5WMN - chains A and B of the 3 polymer chains in the assembly; structure by X-ray diffraction, 1.82 A resolution.

# Chain A
Protein: HLA class I histocompatibility antigen, B-7 alpha chain
Source organism: Homo sapiens
UniProt: P01889 (1B07_HUMAN); residues 1-276 here correspond to UniProt positions 25-300 (UniProt number = residue number + 24)
Chain sequence (276 residues; row label = number of the first residue in the row):
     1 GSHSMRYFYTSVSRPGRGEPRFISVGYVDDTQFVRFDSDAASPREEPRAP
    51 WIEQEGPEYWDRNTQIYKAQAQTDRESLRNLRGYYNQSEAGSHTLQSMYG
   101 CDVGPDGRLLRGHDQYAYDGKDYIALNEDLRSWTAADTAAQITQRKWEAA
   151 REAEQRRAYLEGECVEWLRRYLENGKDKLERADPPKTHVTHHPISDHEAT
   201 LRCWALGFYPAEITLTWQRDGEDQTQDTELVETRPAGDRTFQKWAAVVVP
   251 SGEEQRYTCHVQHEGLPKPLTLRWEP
Disulfides: Cys101-Cys164, Cys203-Cys259
Curated features (UniProtKB/Swiss-Prot):
  - region: Glu275, Pro276 (Connecting peptide)
  - motif: Ser77 to Gly83 (Bw6 motif)
  - binding site (a peptide antigen): Asn63, Tyr84, Thr143, Lys146, Glu152, Tyr159, Tyr171
  - glycosylation: Asn86 (N-linked (GlcNAc...) asparagine)

# Chain B
Protein: Beta-2-microglobulin
Source organism: Homo sapiens
UniProt: P61769 (B2MG_HUMAN); residues 1-99 here correspond to UniProt positions 21-119 (UniProt number = residue number + 20)
Chain sequence (100 residues; numbered 0 to 99; the number before each row is that of its first residue; numbering starts at 0):
     0 MIQRTPKIQVYSRHPAENGKSNFLNCYVSGFHPSDIEVDLLKNGERIEKV
    50 EHSDLSFSKDWSFYLLYYTEFTPTEKDEYACRVNHVTLSQPKIVKWDRDM
Not modelled in the structure: 0
Differences from the reference sequence: initiating methionine (0)
Disulfides: Cys25-Cys80
Curated features (UniProtKB/Swiss-Prot):
  - modified residue: Gln2 (Pyrrolidone carboxylic acid)
  - glycosylation: Ile1 (N-linked (Glc) (glycation) isoleucine), Lys19 (N-linked (Glc) (glycation) lysine), Lys41 (N-linked (Glc) (glycation) lysine), Lys48 (N-linked (Glc) (glycation) lysine), Lys58 (N-linked (Glc) (glycation) lysine), Lys91 (N-linked (Glc) (glycation) lysine), Lys94 (N-linked (Glc) (glycation) lysine)

# Chain A / chain B interface
Contacting residue pairs - 56 pairs, chain A then chain B:
  Phe8(A) - Ser55(B)
  Phe8(A) - Phe56(B)
  Tyr9(A) - Phe56(B)
  Thr10(A) - Phe56(B)
  Thr10(A) - Phe62(B)
  Val12(A) - Ser33(B)
  Val25(A) - Asp53(B)
  Val25(A) - Leu54(B)
  Val25(A) - Ser55(B)
  Tyr27(A) - Ser55(B)  hydrogen bond
  Tyr27(A) - Tyr63(B)  hydrogen bond
  Gln32(A) - Asp53(B)  hydrogen bond
  Arg35(A) - Asp53(B)  salt bridge
  Arg48(A) - Asp53(B)  salt bridge
  Gln96(A) - His31(B)  hydrogen bond
  Gln96(A) - Phe56(B)
  Gln96(A) - Trp60(B)  hydrogen bond (side chain-backbone)
  Gln96(A) - Phe62(B)
  Ser97(A) - Phe56(B)
  Met98(A) - Phe56(B)  hydrophobic
  Met98(A) - Trp60(B)  hydrophobic
  Gln115(A) - Trp60(B)
  Tyr116(A) - Trp60(B)
  Ala117(A) - Trp60(B)  hydrophobic
  Asp119(A) - Ile1(B)
  Asp119(A) - His31(B)
  Gly120(A) - Arg3(B)  hydrogen bond (backbone-side chain)
  Gly120(A) - His31(B)
  Lys121(A) - Ile1(B)
  Asp122(A) - Trp60(B)  hydrogen bond
  His192(A) - Asp98(B)  salt bridge
  Arg202(A) - Asp98(B)  hydrogen bond (side chain-backbone)
  Trp204(A) - Asp98(B)
  Trp204(A) - Met99(B)
  Val231(A) - Gln8(B)
  Glu232(A) - Lys6(B)
  Glu232(A) - Gln8(B)  hydrogen bond (backbone-side chain)
  Glu232(A) - Tyr26(B)
  Glu232(A) - Ser28(B)  hydrogen bond
  Thr233(A) - Tyr26(B)
  Arg234(A) - Gln8(B)  hydrogen bond
  Arg234(A) - Tyr10(B)
  Arg234(A) - Tyr26(B)
  Arg234(A) - Met99(B)  hydrogen bond (side chain-backbone)
  Pro235(A) - Tyr10(B)  hydrogen bond (backbone-side chain)
  Pro235(A) - Asn24(B)
  Pro235(A) - Tyr26(B)
  Ala236(A) - Arg12(B)  hydrogen bond (backbone-side chain)
  Ala236(A) - Asn24(B)  hydrogen bond (backbone-side chain)
  Gly237(A) - Arg12(B)  hydrogen bond (backbone-side chain)
  Gly237(A) - Leu65(B)
  Asp238(A) - Arg12(B)
  Gln242(A) - Tyr10(B)
  Gln242(A) - Ser11(B)  hydrogen bond (side chain-backbone)
  Gln242(A) - Arg12(B)  hydrogen bond (side chain-backbone)
  Trp244(A) - Met99(B)  hydrogen bond (side chain-backbone)
Interface residues without a listed pair, chain A (35 interface residues in all): Ile23, Thr94, Leu206
Interface residues without a listed pair, chain B (28 interface residues in all): His13, Pro14, Pro32, Ser57, Lys58, Asp59

# Overview
35 residues of chain A and 28 residues of chain B are in contact, with 19 hydrogen bonds and 3 salt bridges.
Polar pairs include Arg35(A)-Asp53(B), Arg48(A)-Asp53(B) and His192(A)-Asp98(B). Curated annotation (UniProt)
lists 7 peptide antigen-binding residues on chain A.
Here chain A is HLA class I histocompatibility antigen, B-7 alpha chain and chain B is Beta-2-microglobulin,
both from Homo sapiens. Entry 5WMN (Crystal Structure of HLA-B7 in complex with SPI, an influenza peptide) was
determined by X-ray diffraction (same publication as 5WMO, 5WMP, 5WMQ and 5WMR).
